4C5D - chains A and B; structure by X-ray diffraction, 2.30 A resolution.

# Chain A (and B)
Name: Bcl-2-like protein 1
From: Homo sapiens
Notes: chain B of this document is another copy of the same molecule, construct and numbering; everything in this record applies to it too
UniProt: Q07817 (B2CL1_HUMAN); numbering as in UniProt; present here: 1-26, 83-209
Amino-acid sequence (158 residues; row label = number of the first residue in the row; note: 57 numbers in that range are skipped by the numbering (no residue carries them; nothing is unmodelled there); numbers below 1 keep their minus sign (Gly-5 is residue -5)):
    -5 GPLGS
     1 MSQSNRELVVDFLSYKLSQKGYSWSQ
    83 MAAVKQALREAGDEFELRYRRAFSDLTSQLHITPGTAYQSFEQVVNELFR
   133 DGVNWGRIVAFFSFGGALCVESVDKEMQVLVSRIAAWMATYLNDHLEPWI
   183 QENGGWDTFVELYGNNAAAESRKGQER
Disordered / not traced: 197-209 (chain B: -5 to -4, 199-209)
Construct notes: expression tag (-5 to -1)
UniProt features mapped onto this chain:
  - motif: Ser4 to Trp24 (BH4), Val86 to Arg100 (BH3), Glu129 to Gly148 (BH1), Pro180 to Tyr195 (BH2)
  - mutagenesis: Phe131 to Asp133 (No heterodimerization with BAX), Val135 to Trp137 (Loss of anti-apoptotic activity), Gly138 to Ile140 (Loss of anti-apoptotic activity), Gly138 (G138A: No heterodimerization with BAX), Ser145 to Gly147 (Decreases interaction with DNM1L, no effect on endocytosis enhancement), Gly148 (G148E: No heterodimerization with BAX), Asp156 (D156A: No effect on caspase-1 cleavage), Asp176 (D176A: No effect on caspase-1 cleavage), Trp188 to Phe191 (Abolishes interaction with DNM1L and endocytosis enhancement), Trp188 to Asp189 (Reduces anti-apoptotic activity by about half), Asp189 (D189A: No effect on caspase-1 cleavage)
Residues lining bound ligands: X0R ((R)-3-(4-bromobenzylthio)-2-(3-(3-((2,4-difluorophenyl)ethynyl)benzoyl)-3-propylureido)propanoic acid): Phe97, Tyr101, Ala104, Leu108, Gln111, Leu112, Phe123, Val126, Val127, Glu129, Leu130, Gly138, Arg139, Ala142, Phe143, Phe146, Gly147, Leu150, Ile166, Met170

# How chain A and chain B interact
Contacting residue pairs - 87 pairs, chain A then chain B:
  Gly-5(A) - Glu179(B)  hydrogen bond (backbone-side chain)
  Gly-5(A) - Trp188(B)
  Pro-4(A) - Gln26(B)
  Pro-4(A) - Met83(B)
  Pro-4(A) - Val86(B)  hydrophobic
  Pro-4(A) - Trp188(B)
  Leu-3(A) - Gln26(B)  hydrogen bond (backbone-side chain)
  Leu-3(A) - Met83(B)  hydrogen bond (backbone-backbone)
  Gly-2(A) - Met83(B)
  Ser-1(A) - Trp24(B)
  Ser4(A) - Met83(B)
  Asn5(A) - Ala171(B)
  Asn5(A) - Leu174(B)
  Asn5(A) - Asn175(B)  hydrogen bond
  Asn5(A) - Glu179(B)
  Arg6(A) - Ala168(B)
  Arg6(A) - Ala171(B)
  Glu7(A) - Met83(B)
  Glu7(A) - Lys87(B)  salt bridge
  Leu8(A) - Val86(B)  hydrophobic
  Leu8(A) - Lys87(B)
  Leu8(A) - Leu90(B)  hydrophobic
  Leu8(A) - Trp188(B)  hydrophobic
  Val9(A) - Ala167(B)
  Asp11(A) - Lys87(B)
  Asp11(A) - Arg91(B)  salt bridge
  Phe12(A) - Leu90(B)
  Phe12(A) - Phe144(B)
  Phe12(A) - Ser145(B)
  Leu13(A) - Gly147(B)
  Leu13(A) - Gly148(B)
  Leu13(A) - Cys151(B)  hydrophobic
  Leu13(A) - Ala167(B)  hydrophobic
  Tyr15(A) - Arg91(B)
  Tyr15(A) - Asp95(B)  hydrogen bond
  Lys16(A) - Asp95(B)  salt bridge
  Lys16(A) - Glu98(B)  salt bridge
  Lys16(A) - Val152(B)
  Leu17(A) - Val152(B)  hydrophobic
  Leu17(A) - Val155(B)  hydrophobic
  Gln19(A) - Asp95(B)  hydrogen bond
  Lys20(A) - Val152(B)
  Tyr22(A) - Val152(B)
  Tyr22(A) - Val155(B)  hydrophobic
  Tyr22(A) - Asp156(B)  hydrogen bond
  Trp24(A) - Val163(B)  hydrophobic
  Trp24(A) - Ala167(B)  hydrophobic
  Met83(A) - Ser4(B)
  Val86(A) - Leu8(B)  hydrophobic
  Lys87(A) - Glu7(B)  salt bridge
  Lys87(A) - Leu8(B)
  Lys87(A) - Asp11(B)
  Leu90(A) - Phe12(B)
  Arg91(A) - Asp11(B)  salt bridge
  Arg91(A) - Tyr15(B)
  Arg91(A) - Arg91(B)
  Gly94(A) - Phe12(B)
  Asp95(A) - Tyr15(B)  hydrogen bond
  Asp95(A) - Lys16(B)  salt bridge
  Asp95(A) - Gln19(B)  hydrogen bond
  Glu98(A) - Phe12(B)
  Glu98(A) - Lys16(B)  salt bridge
  Phe144(A) - Phe12(B)
  Ser145(A) - Phe12(B)
  Gly147(A) - Leu13(B)
  Gly148(A) - Leu13(B)
  Cys151(A) - Leu13(B)  hydrophobic
  Val152(A) - Lys16(B)
  Val152(A) - Lys20(B)
  Val152(A) - Tyr22(B)
  Val155(A) - Leu17(B)  hydrophobic
  Val155(A) - Tyr22(B)  hydrophobic
  Asp156(A) - Tyr22(B)  hydrogen bond
  Val163(A) - Trp24(B)  hydrophobic
  Ala167(A) - Val9(B)
  Ala167(A) - Leu13(B)  hydrophobic
  Ala167(A) - Trp24(B)  hydrophobic
  Ala168(A) - Arg6(B)
  Ala171(A) - Val9(B)
  Leu174(A) - Asn5(B)
  Leu174(A) - Val9(B)  hydrophobic
  Asn175(A) - Ser2(B)  hydrogen bond
  Asn175(A) - Asn5(B)  hydrogen bond
  Glu179(A) - Met1(B)
  Glu179(A) - Asn5(B)
  Trp188(A) - Asn5(B)
  Trp188(A) - Leu8(B)
Also at the interface, not in a pair above, chain A (50 interface residues in all): Ser2, Gln3, Val10, Ser164, Met170
Also at the interface, not in a pair above, chain B (47 interface residues in all): Ser25, Gly94, Arg102, Ser164, Met170

# Overview
50 residues of chain A face 47 of chain B across their interface, with 12 hydrogen bonds and 8 salt bridges.
Polar contacts include Glu7(A)-Lys87(B), Asp11(A)-Arg91(B) and Lys16(A)-Asp95(B). Bound to chain A: compound
X0R. From UniProt: 19 mutagenesis sites on chain A.
Both chains are Bcl-2-like protein 1 (Homo sapiens). Entry 4C5D (Crystal structure of Bcl-xL in complex with
benzoylurea compound (42)) was determined by X-ray diffraction together with 4C52 from the same study.
